Entry 9L2G (electron microscopy, 3.27 A resolution); this record covers chains B and C of the 8 polymer chains in the assembly.

== Chain B (and C) ==
Name: NAD(+) hydrolase SARM1
Source organism: Homo sapiens
Notes: EC 3.2.2.6, 3.2.2.-; chain C of this document is another copy of the same molecule, construct and numbering; everything in this record applies to it too
Reference sequence: Q6SZW1 (SARM1_HUMAN); residues 1-724 here = UniProt positions 1-724
Amino-acid sequence (761 residues; row label = number of the first residue in the row):
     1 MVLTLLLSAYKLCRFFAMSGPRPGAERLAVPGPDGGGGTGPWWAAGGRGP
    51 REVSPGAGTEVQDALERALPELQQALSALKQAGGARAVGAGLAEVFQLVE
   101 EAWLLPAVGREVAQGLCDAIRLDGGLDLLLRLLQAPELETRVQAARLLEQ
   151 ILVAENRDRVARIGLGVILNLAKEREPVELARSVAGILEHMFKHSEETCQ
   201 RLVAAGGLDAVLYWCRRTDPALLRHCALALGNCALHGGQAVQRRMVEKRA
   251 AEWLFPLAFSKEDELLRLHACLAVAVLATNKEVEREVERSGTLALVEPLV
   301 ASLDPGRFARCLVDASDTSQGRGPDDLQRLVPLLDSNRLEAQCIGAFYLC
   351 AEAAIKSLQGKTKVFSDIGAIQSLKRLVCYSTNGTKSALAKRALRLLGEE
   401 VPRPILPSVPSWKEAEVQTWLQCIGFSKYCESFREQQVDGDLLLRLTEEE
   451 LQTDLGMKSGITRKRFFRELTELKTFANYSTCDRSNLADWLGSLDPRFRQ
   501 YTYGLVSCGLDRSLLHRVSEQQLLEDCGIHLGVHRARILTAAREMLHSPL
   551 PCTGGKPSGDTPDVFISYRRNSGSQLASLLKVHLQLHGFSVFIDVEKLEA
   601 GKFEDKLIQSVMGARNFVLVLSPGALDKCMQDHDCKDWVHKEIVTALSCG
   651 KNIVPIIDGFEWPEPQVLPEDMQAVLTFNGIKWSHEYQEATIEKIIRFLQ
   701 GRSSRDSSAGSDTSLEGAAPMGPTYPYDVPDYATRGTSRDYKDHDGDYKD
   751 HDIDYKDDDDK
Not modelled in the structure: 1-60, 106-108, 312-323, 548-560, 596-603, 701-761
Disulfides: C379-C423
Differences from the reference sequence: conflict C379 (Ser in Q6SZW1), C423 (Gln in Q6SZW1); expression tag (725-761)
Small-molecule neighbours: A1EIV ([(2R,3S,4R,5R)-3,4-bis(oxidanyl)-5-(3-sulfanylpyridin-1-yl)oxolan-2-yl]methyl dihydrogen phosphate): W103, R110, E149, Q150, L152, V153, A154, R157, H190, K193
UniProt features mapped onto this chain:
  - active site: E642
  - binding site (NAD(+)): W103, R110, E149 to R157, H190 to K193, R569, R570, E599
  - modified residue (Phosphoserine): S548, S558
  - mutagenesis: K11 (K11A: No effect on mitochondrial localization), R14 (R14A: Loss in ability to localize to mitochondria and reduction in apoptotic activity), R22 (R22A: No effect on mitochondrial localization), R27 (R27A: No effect on mitochondrial localization), W103 (W103A: In WQH to A mutant: Increased NAD(+)-binding to ARM repeats, leading to decreased NAD(+) hydrolase activity; when associated with A-150 and A-190), R110 (R110A: In RRK to A mutant: Slightly reduced NAD(+)-binding to ARM repeats; when associated with A-157 and A-193 ...), Q150 (Q150A: In WQH to A mutant: Increased NAD(+)-binding to ARM repeats, leading to decreased NAD(+) hydrolase activity; when associated with A-103 and A-190), R157 (R157A: In RRK to A mutant: Slightly reduced NAD(+)-binding to ARM repeats; when associated with A-110 and A-193 ...), H190 (H190A: In WQH to A mutant: Increased NAD(+)-binding to ARM repeats, leading to decreased NAD(+) hydrolase activity; when associated with A-103 and A-150), K193 (K193A: In RRK to A mutant: Slightly reduced NAD(+)-binding to ARM repeats; when associated with A-110 and A-157 ...), R249 (R249A: No effect on octamer formation; does not affect NAD(+) hydrolase activity), W253 (W253A: Constitutively active mutant; strong ability to trigger axonal degeneration caused by disrupted interaction between the TIR domain and ARM repeats), 46 further mutagenesis entries in UniProt

== Chain B / chain C interface ==
Contacting residue pairs (92; chain B residue first):
  T382(B) with E197(C)
  N383(B) with E197(C)
  G384(B) with E197(C), hydrogen bond (backbone-side chain)
  L406(B) with R329(C)
  P407(B) with E196(C)
  K413(B) with D335(C), salt bridge; I368(C)
  E416(B) with Q328(C)
  Q436(B) with S459(C), hydrogen bond; I461(C); R465(C)
  Q437(B) with R465(C), hydrogen bond
  V438(B) with I461(C), hydrophobic
  D439(B) with R468(C), salt bridge
  D441(B) with R468(C), salt bridge
  L442(B) with I461(C), hydrophobic; K464(C); R465(C)
  R445(B) with K464(C), hydrogen bond (backbone-side chain)
  L446(B) with I461(C), hydrophobic
  E450(B) with K464(C), salt bridge
  D454(B) with S459(C); G460(C), hydrogen bond (side chain-backbone); I461(C), hydrogen bond (side chain-backbone)
  L455(B) with I461(C), hydrophobic
  A477(B) with Q239(C)
  N478(B) with G238(C); Q239(C)
  Y479(B) with Q239(C), hydrogen bond (backbone-side chain)
  S480(B) with Q239(C); N280(C); K281(C)
  T481(B) with K281(C)
  C482(B) with K281(C), hydrogen bond (backbone-side chain)
  D483(B) with K281(C); E282(C)
  R484(B) with K281(C); E282(C); R285(C)
  N486(B) with Q239(C); R243(C), hydrogen bond; E282(C)
  D489(B) with R243(C), salt bridge
  R499(B) with Q239(C)
  V506(B) with R497(C), hydrogen bond (backbone-side chain)
  S507(B) with R497(C)
  C508(B) with V533(C); H534(C), hydrogen bond (backbone-side chain)
  G509(B) with R497(C)
  L510(B) with V533(C), hydrophobic
  L514(B) with R537(C)
  R517(B) with R537(C)
  Q522(B) with V533(C); A536(C)
  D526(B) with L531(C); G532(C), hydrogen bond (side chain-backbone); V533(C), hydrogen bond (side chain-backbone)
  Y568(B) with F259(C), hydrophobic
  R570(B) with K261(C)
  N571(B) with E262(C)
  S574(B) with F259(C); K261(C); E262(C)
  Q575(B) with L223(C); P256(C); S260(C); E262(C)
  S578(B) with P256(C); F259(C)
  L579(B) with R216(C); W253(C), hydrophobic; P256(C), hydrophobic
  K581(B) with F255(C)
  V582(B) with E252(C); F255(C), hydrophobic; P256(C), hydrophobic
  H583(B) with R216(C), hydrogen bond; W253(C)
  Q585(B) with E252(C); S290(C)
  L586(B) with R249(C); E252(C), hydrogen bond (backbone-side chain); W253(C)
  I593(B) with F259(C), hydrophobic
  V595(B) with F259(C); L295(C)
  H685(B) with R217(C), hydrogen bond (backbone-side chain); T218(C), hydrogen bond
  E686(B) with E176(C); R217(C), hydrogen bond (backbone-side chain)
  Q688(B) with R216(C), hydrogen bond (side chain-backbone); R217(C)
Interface residues without a listed pair, chain B (60 interface residues in all): S411, A415, T447, A577, E689
Interface residues without a listed pair, chain C (52 interface residues in all): Y213, Q242, T279, R289, V331, P332, D367, K458, T462, T540

== Overview ==
60 residues of chain B face 52 of chain C across their interface, with 19 hydrogen bonds and 5 salt bridges.
Polar pairs include K413(B)-D335(C), D439(B)-R468(C) and D441(B)-R468(C). Ligands of chain B: compound A1EIV.
Both chains are NAD(+) hydrolase SARM1 (Homo sapiens). Entry 9L2G (Structure of SARM1 2C-mutant bound to M1)
was determined by electron microscopy together with 9L2F, 9L2D and 9L2E from the same study.
